Entry 1W5E (X-ray diffraction, 3.00 A resolution); this record covers chain A.

== Chain A ==
Molecule: FTSZ
Source organism: Methanocaldococcus jannaschii
UniProtKB: Q57816 (FTZ1_METJAX); numbering as in UniProt (aligned over 1-364)
Sequence (364 residues; each row starts with the number of its first residue):
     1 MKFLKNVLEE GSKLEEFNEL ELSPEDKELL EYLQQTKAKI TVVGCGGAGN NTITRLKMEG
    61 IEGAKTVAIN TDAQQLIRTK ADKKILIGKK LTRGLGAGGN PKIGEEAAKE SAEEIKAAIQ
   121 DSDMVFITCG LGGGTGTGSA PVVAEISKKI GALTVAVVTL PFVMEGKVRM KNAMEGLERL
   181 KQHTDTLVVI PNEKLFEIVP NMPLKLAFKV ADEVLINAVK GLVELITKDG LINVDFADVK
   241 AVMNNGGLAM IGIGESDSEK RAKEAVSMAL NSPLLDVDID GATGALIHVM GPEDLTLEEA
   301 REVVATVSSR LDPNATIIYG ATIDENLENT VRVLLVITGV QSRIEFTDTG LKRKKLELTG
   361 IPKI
Unresolved in the structure: 1-22, 355-364
Construct notes: engineered mutation Tyr319 (Trp in Q57816)
Small-molecule neighbours: GTP (guanosine-5'-triphosphate): Gly46, Gly47, Ala48, Asn51, Gly96, Ala97, Gly98, Gly99, Gly130, Leu131, Gly132, Gly133, Gly134, Thr135, Gly136, Pro161, Glu165, Arg169, Asn192, Phe208, Ala211, Asp212
Swiss-Prot annotation at these positions:
  - binding site (GTP): Gly47, Ala48, Ala97 to Gly99, Gly134 to Gly136, Glu165, Arg169, Asp212
What the authors report for this chain:
  - mutagenesis - W319Y: abolished catalytic activity on GTP (citing earlier work)
  - catalytic residues: Arg169 (proposed by the authors, not directly observed)

== In short ==
Chain A binds GTP. UniProt lists 11 GTP-binding residues. The paper reports the catalytic residue Arg169;
W319Y abolishes catalytic activity on GTP.
Chain A is FTSZ (Methanocaldococcus jannaschii); the structure, FtsZ W319Y mutant, P1 (M. jannaschii), was
determined by X-ray diffraction (same publication as 1W58, 1W59, 1W5A, 1W5B and 1W5F).
